Entry 8EAP (electron microscopy, 3.30 A resolution); this record covers chains B and F of the 9 polymer chains in the assembly.

[Chain B]
Molecule: Tail needle protein gp26
From: Salmonella phage P22
Reference sequence: P35837 (NEEDL_BPP22); numbering as in UniProt (aligned over 3-64)
Sequence (62 residues; row label = number of the first residue in the row):
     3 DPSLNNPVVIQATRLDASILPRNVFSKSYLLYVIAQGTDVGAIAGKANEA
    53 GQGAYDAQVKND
Unresolved in the structure: 64

[Chain F]
Molecule: Packaged DNA stabilization protein gp10
From: Salmonella phage P22
Reference sequence: P26749 (VG10_BPP22); residue numbers follow UniProt; this construct covers 2-472
Sequence (471 residues; each row starts with the number of its first residue):
     2 PIQQLPMMKGMGKDFKNADYIDYLPVNMLATPKEILNSSGYLRSFPGITK
    52 RYDMNGVSRGVEYNTAQNAVYRVCGGKLYKGESEVGDVAGSGRVSMAHGR
   102 TSQAVGVNGQLVEYRYDGTVKTVSNWPADSGFTQYELGSVRDITRLRGRY
   152 AWSKDGTDSWFITDLEDESHPDRYSAQYRAESQPDGIIGIGTWRDFIVCF
   202 GSSTIEYFSLTGATTAGAALYVAQPSLMVQKSIAGTYCKTPFADSYAFIS
   252 HPATGAPSVYIIGSGQASPIATASIEKIIRSYTAEEMATGVMETLRFDSH
   302 ELLIIHLPRHVLVYDASSSQNGPQWCVLKTGLYDDVYRGVDFMYEGNQIT
   352 CGDKSEAVVGQLQFDISSQYDKQQEHLLFTPLFKADNARCFDLEVESSTG
   402 VAQYADRLFLSATTDGINYGREQMIEQNEPFVYDKRVLWKRVGRIRRLIG
   452 FKLRVITKSPVTLSGCQIRLE
Sequence notes: conflict Ser233 (Gly in P26749)

[Interface between chain B and chain F]
Pairs across the interface (17):
  Arg16(B) - Pro226(F)
  Arg16(B) - Ser227(F)
  Leu17(B) - Ser227(F)  hydrogen bond (backbone-side chain)
  Asp18(B) - Pro226(F)
  Asp18(B) - Ser227(F)
  Ala19(B) - Ser227(F)
  Ala19(B) - Ser265(F)
  Arg24(B) - Ser265(F)
  Arg24(B) - Gln267(F)  hydrogen bond
  Lys29(B) - Arg195(F)
  Lys29(B) - Ser265(F)
  Leu32(B) - Ser265(F)
  Leu33(B) - Arg195(F)
  Leu33(B) - Phe197(F)  hydrophobic
  Ile36(B) - Gln225(F)
  Ile36(B) - Ser227(F)
  Thr40(B) - Gln225(F)
Also at the interface, not in a pair above, chain F (8 interface residues in all): Trp194

[In short]
Chain B and chain F form an interface of 10 and 8 residues respectively, with 2 hydrogen bonds. Polar pairs
include Leu17(B)-Ser227(F) and Arg24(B)-Gln267(F).
Chain B is Tail needle protein gp26 and chain F is Packaged DNA stabilization protein gp10, both from
Salmonella phage P22; the structure, Cryo-EM structure of the in-situ gp10-gp26 from bacteriophage P22, was
determined by electron microscopy.
